Entry 6RI7 (electron microscopy, 3.90 A resolution); this record covers chains A and C of the 10 polymer chains in the assembly.

# Chain A
Molecule: DNA-directed RNA polymerase subunit alpha
Source organism: Escherichia coli (strain K12)
Notes: EC 2.7.7.6
UniProt: P0A7Z4 (RPOA_ECOLI); residue numbers follow UniProt; this construct covers 1-329
Sequence (329 residues; row label = number of the first residue in the row):
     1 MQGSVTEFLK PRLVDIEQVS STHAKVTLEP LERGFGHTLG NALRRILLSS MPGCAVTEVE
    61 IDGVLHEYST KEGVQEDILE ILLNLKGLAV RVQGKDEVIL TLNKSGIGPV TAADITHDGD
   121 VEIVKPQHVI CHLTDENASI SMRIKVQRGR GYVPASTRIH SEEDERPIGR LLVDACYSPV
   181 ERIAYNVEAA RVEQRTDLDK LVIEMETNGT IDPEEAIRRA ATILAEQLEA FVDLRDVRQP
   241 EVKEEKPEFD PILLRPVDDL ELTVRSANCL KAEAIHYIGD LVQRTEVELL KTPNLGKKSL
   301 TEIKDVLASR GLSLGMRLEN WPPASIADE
Disordered / not traced: 1-6, 235-329
Curated features (UniProtKB/Swiss-Prot):
  - region: E162 to E165 (Required for interaction with Crp at class II promoters)
  - modified residue: R265 (ADP-ribosylarginine), K297 (N6-acetyllysine), K298 (N6-acetyllysine)
  - mutagenesis: R45 (R45C: In rpoA112; temperature-sensitive, blocks RNA polymerase assembly), E162 to E165 (5-fold decrease in CRP-class II promoter-dependent transcription), E165 (E165K: 5-fold decrease in CRP-class II promoter-dependent transcription), R191 (R191C: In rpoA101; temperature-sensitive)

# Chain C
Molecule: DNA-directed RNA polymerase subunit beta
Source organism: Escherichia coli (strain K12)
Notes: EC 2.7.7.6
UniProt: P0A8V2 (RPOB_ECOLI); numbering as in UniProt (aligned over 1-1342)
Sequence (1342 residues; each row starts with the number of its first residue):
     1 MVYSYTEKKR IRKDFGKRPQ VLDVPYLLSI QLDSFQKFIE QDPEGQYGLE AAFRSVFPIQ
    61 SYSGNSELQY VSYRLGEPVF DVQECQIRGV TYSAPLRVKL RLVIYEREAP EGTVKDIKEQ
   121 EVYMGEIPLM TDNGTFVING TERVIVSQLH RSPGVFFDSD KGKTHSSGKV LYNARIIPYR
   181 GSWLDFEFDP KDNLFVRIDR RRKLPATIIL RALNYTTEQI LDLFFEKVIF EIRDNKLQME
   241 LVPERLRGET ASFDIEANGK VYVEKGRRIT ARHIRQLEKD DVKLIEVPVE YIAGKVVAKD
   301 YIDESTGELI CAANMELSLD LLAKLSQSGH KRIETLFTND LDHGPYISET LRVDPTNDRL
   361 SALVEIYRMM RPGEPPTREA AESLFENLFF SEDRYDLSAV GRMKFNRSLL REEIEGSGIL
   421 SKDDIIDVMK KLIDIRNGKG EVDDIDHLGN RRIRSVGEMA ENQFRVGLVR VERAVKERLS
   481 LGDLDTLMPQ DMINAKPISA AVKEFFGSSQ LSQFMDQNNP LSEITHKRRI SALGPGGLTR
   541 ERAGFEVRDV HPTHYGRVCP IETPEGPNIG LINSLSVYAQ TNEYGFLETP YRKVTDGVVT
   601 DEIHYLSAIE EGNYVIAQAN SNLDEEGHFV EDLVTCRSKG ESSLFSRDQV DYMDVSTQQV
   661 VSVGASLIPF LEHDDANRAL MGANMQRQAV PTLRADKPLV GTGMERAVAV DSGVTAVAKR
   721 GGVVQYVDAS RIVIKVNEDE MYPGEAGIDI YNLTKYTRSN QNTCINQMPC VSLGEPVERG
   781 DVLADGPSTD LGELALGQNM RVAFMPWNGY NFEDSILVSE RVVQEDRFTT IHIQELACVS
   841 RDTKLGPEEI TADIPNVGEA ALSKLDESGI VYIGAEVTGG DILVGKVTPK GETQLTPEEK
   901 LLRAIFGEKA SDVKDSSLRV PNGVSGTVID VQVFTRDGVE KDKRALEIEE MQLKQAKKDL
   961 SEELQILEAG LFSRIRAVLV AGGVEAEKLD KLPRDRWLEL GLTDEEKQNQ LEQLAEQYDE
  1021 LKHEFEKKLE AKRRKITQGD DLAPGVLKIV KVYLAVKRRI QPGDKMAGRH GNKGVISKIN
  1081 PIEDMPYDEN GTPVDIVLNP LGVPSRMNIG QILETHLGMA AKGIGDKINA MLKQQQEVAK
  1141 LREFIQRAYD LGADVRQKVD LSTFSDEEVM RLAENLRKGM PIATPVFDGA KEAEIKELLK
  1201 LGDLPTSGQI RLYDGRTGEQ FERPVTVGYM YMLKLNHLVD DKMHARSTGS YSLVTQQPLG
  1261 GKAQFGGQRF GEMEVWALEA YGAAYTLQEM LTVKSDDVNG RTKMYKNIVD GNHQMEPGMP
  1321 ESFNVLLKEI RSLGINIELE DE
Disordered / not traced: 1, 891-912
Curated features (UniProtKB/Swiss-Prot):
  - modified residue (N6-acetyllysine): K1022, K1200
  - mutagenesis: I561 (I561S: Resistant to antibiotics salinamide A and B), I569 (I569S: Resistant to antibiotics salinamide A and B), A665 (A665E: Resistant to antibiotics salinamide A and B), D675 (D675A/G: Resistant to antibiotics salinamide A and B), N677 (N677H/K: Resistant to antibiotics salinamide A and B), L680 (L680M: Resistant to antibiotics salinamide A and B), E813 (E813K: Disrupts the enzyme's active center)

# Chain A / chain C interface
Pairs across the interface (63; chain A residue first):
  N41(A) - G1215(C)  hydrogen bond (side chain-backbone)
  N41(A) - R1216(C)  hydrogen bond (side chain-backbone)
  N41(A) - T1217(C)  hydrogen bond (side chain-backbone)
  N41(A) - G1218(C)
  R44(A) - Y1087(C)
  R44(A) - G1091(C)
  R45(A) - E1083(C)
  R45(A) - D1084(C)  salt bridge
  R45(A) - G1215(C)  hydrogen bond (side chain-backbone)
  R45(A) - R1216(C)
  L48(A) - I1082(C)  hydrophobic
  L48(A) - E1083(C)
  S49(A) - E1083(C)  hydrogen bond (backbone-side chain)
  E67(A) - K1057(C)  salt bridge
  Y68(A) - Y756(C)
  Y68(A) - I929(C)  hydrophobic
  Y68(A) - A1055(C)  hydrophobic
  Y68(A) - K1057(C)
  T70(A) - S730(C)  hydrogen bond
  T70(A) - K755(C)
  K71(A) - D728(C)
  E72(A) - Y726(C)
  E72(A) - D728(C)
  E72(A) - R731(C)  salt bridge
  E72(A) - K958(C)  salt bridge
  G73(A) - D728(C)
  V74(A) - D728(C)
  V74(A) - A729(C)  hydrogen bond (backbone-backbone)
  Q75(A) - V727(C)
  Q75(A) - A729(C)  hydrogen bond (backbone-backbone)
  Q75(A) - P769(C)
  Q75(A) - V771(C)
  E76(A) - A729(C)
  D77(A) - A729(C)
  D77(A) - K755(C)  salt bridge
  D77(A) - N766(C)
  D77(A) - M768(C)
  L79(A) - L693(C)  hydrophobic
  E80(A) - M768(C)
  L83(A) - L693(C)  hydrophobic
  L83(A) - R694(C)
  L83(A) - D826(C)
  K86(A) - Q824(C)
  T134(A) - Y726(C)
  T134(A) - V727(C)
  T134(A) - L773(C)
  Y152(A) - E820(C)
  Y152(A) - V823(C)  hydrogen bond (side chain-backbone)
  Y152(A) - Q824(C)  hydrogen bond (side chain-backbone)
  P154(A) - R1059(C)
  I159(A) - E876(C)
  R166(A) - E876(C)  salt bridge
  L172(A) - E876(C)
  D174(A) - D826(C)
  E181(A) - R821(C)  salt bridge
  R182(A) - N1090(C)  hydrogen bond (side chain-backbone)
  R182(A) - G1091(C)
  R182(A) - T1092(C)
  I183(A) - G1091(C)
  A184(A) - E1089(C)
  A184(A) - N1090(C)
  A184(A) - G1091(C)
  Y185(A) - Y1087(C)  hydrogen bond
Also at the interface, not in a pair above, chain A (38 interface residues in all): L65, H66, I107, A155, S156, I168, R170
Also at the interface, not in a pair above, chain C (45 interface residues in all): Q767, E825, I831, Y872, I873, G874, V1056

# Summary
38 residues of chain A and 45 residues of chain C are in contact, with 12 hydrogen bonds and 7 salt bridges.
Polar pairs include R45(A)-D1084(C), E67(A)-K1057(C) and E72(A)-R731(C). Curated annotation (UniProt) lists 6
mutagenesis sites on chain A; 7 mutagenesis sites on chain C.
Here chain A is DNA-directed RNA polymerase subunit alpha and chain C is DNA-directed RNA polymerase subunit
beta, both from Escherichia coli (strain K12). Entry 6RI7 (Cryo-EM structure of E. coli RNA polymerase
elongation complex bound to GreB transcription factor) was determined by electron microscopy (same publication
as 6RH3, 6RI9, 6RIN and 6RIP).
